PDB entry 9AWJ | electron microscopy, 2.45 A resolution | chains A and E of the 5 polymer chains in the assembly

== Chain A ==
Name: Acetylcholine receptor subunit alpha
Organism: Bos taurus
UniProt: P02709 (ACHA_BOVIN); numbering as in UniProt (aligned over 21-457)
Sequence (437 residues; numbered 21 to 457; the number before each row is that of its first residue):
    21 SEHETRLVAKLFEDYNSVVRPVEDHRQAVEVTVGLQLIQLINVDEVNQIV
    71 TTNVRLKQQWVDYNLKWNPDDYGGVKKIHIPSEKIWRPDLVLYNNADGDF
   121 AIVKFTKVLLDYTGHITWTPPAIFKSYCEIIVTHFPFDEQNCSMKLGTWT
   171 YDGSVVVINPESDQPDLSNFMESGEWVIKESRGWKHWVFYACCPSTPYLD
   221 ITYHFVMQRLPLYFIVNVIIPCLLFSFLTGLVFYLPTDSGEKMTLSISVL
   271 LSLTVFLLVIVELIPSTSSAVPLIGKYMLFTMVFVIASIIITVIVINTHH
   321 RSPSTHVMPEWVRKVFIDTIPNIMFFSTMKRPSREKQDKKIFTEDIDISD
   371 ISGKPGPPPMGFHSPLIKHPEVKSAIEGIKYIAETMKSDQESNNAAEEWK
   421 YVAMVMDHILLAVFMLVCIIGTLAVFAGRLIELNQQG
Disordered / not traced: 350-386, 457
Disulfide bonds: C148-C162
Covalent attachments: glycan linked to N161
Small-molecule neighbours: acetylcholine (ACH): Y113, W169, T170, Y210, C212, C213, Y218
Swiss-Prot annotation at these positions:
  - glycosylation: N161 (N-linked (GlcNAc...) asparagine)

== Chain E ==
Name: Acetylcholine receptor subunit beta
Organism: Bos taurus
UniProt: P04758 (ACHB_BOVIN); residue numbers follow UniProt; this construct covers 25-505
Sequence (481 residues; numbered 25 to 505; the number before each row is that of its first residue):
    25 SEAEGRLREKLFSGYDSTVRPAREVGDRVWVSIGLTLAQLISLNEKDEEM
    75 STKVYLDLEWTDYRLSWDPEEHEGIDSLRISAESVWLPDVVLLNNNDGNF
   125 DVALDINVVVSSDGSMRWQPPGIYRSSCSIQVTYFPFDWQNCTMVFSSYS
   175 YDSSEVSLQTGLSPEGQERQEVYIHEGTFIENGQWEIIHKPSRLIQPSVD
   225 PRGGGEGRREEVTFYLIIRRKPLFYLVNVIAPCILITLLAIFVFYLPPDA
   275 GEKMGLSIFALLTLTVFLLLLADKVPETSLSVPIIIKYLMFTMVLVTFSV
   325 ILSVVVLNLHHRSPHTHQMPLWVRQIFIHKLPLYLGLKRPKPERDQMQEP
   375 PSIAPRDSPGSGWGRGTDEYFIRKPPNDFLFPKPNRFQPELSAPDLRRFI
   425 DGPNRAVGLPPELREVVSSISYIARQLQEQEDHDVLKEDWQFVAMVVDRL
   475 FLWTFIIFTSVGTLVIFLDATYHLPPADPFP
Disordered / not traced: 224-230, 368-433
Disulfide bonds: C152-C166
Covalent attachments: N-acetylglucosamine (NAG) linked to N165
Swiss-Prot annotation at these positions:
  - modified residue: Y394 (Phosphotyrosine)
  - glycosylation: N165 (N-linked (GlcNAc...) asparagine)

== Interface between chain A and chain E ==
Pairs across the interface - 103 pairs, chain A then chain E:
  S21(A) with V43(E); R44(E), hydrogen bond (backbone-backbone); A46(E), hydrogen bond (side chain-backbone); Y87(E), hydrogen bond (backbone-side chain)
  E22(A) with Y87(E), hydrogen bond
  E24(A) with V43(E)
  T25(A) with V43(E)
  V28(A) with D40(E)
  Q59(A) with N120(E), hydrogen bond; S151(E), hydrogen bond
  I61(A) with N120(E)
  R75(A) with F124(E); Y173(E)
  G93(A) with V49(E)
  G94(A) with V49(E)
  V95(A) with V49(E), hydrophobic
  H99(A) with T42(E); S174(E); Y175(E); E179(E), salt bridge
  P101(A) with T42(E)
  K124(A) with G122(E)
  T126(A) with Y173(E)
  K127(A) with T42(E); S174(E); Y175(E)
  T139(A) with Y173(E), hydrogen bond (backbone-side chain)
  P140(A) with Y173(E)
  P141(A) with F124(E), hydrophobic; Y173(E)
  I143(A) with G122(E)
  G194(A) with T302(E); S303(E), hydrogen bond (backbone-backbone)
  E195(A) with E301(E)
  L230(A) with S303(E), hydrogen bond (backbone-side chain)
  L232(A) with S303(E); S305(E); V306(E), hydrophobic
  Y233(A) with P300(E); E301(E), hydrogen bond; T302(E); S303(E), hydrogen bond (backbone-side chain)
  V236(A) with I310(E), hydrophobic; M314(E)
  I240(A) with M314(E), hydrophobic
  P241(A) with L292(E), hydrophobic
  L244(A) with T321(E)
  F245(A) with L285(E), hydrophobic; T289(E)
  F247(A) with I325(E), hydrophobic
  L248(A) with I282(E), hydrophobic; L285(E), hydrophobic; T321(E); V324(E), hydrophobic
  L251(A) with I325(E), hydrophobic; V328(E)
  Y254(A) with V328(E), hydrophobic; N332(E), hydrogen bond (backbone-side chain); R336(E), hydrogen bond
  L255(A) with M278(E), hydrophobic; V328(E), hydrophobic; L331(E), hydrophobic
  P256(A) with L331(E); N332(E); H335(E)
  D258(A) with H335(E)
  E261(A) with G275(E); E276(E), hydrogen bond (side chain-backbone); K277(E); M278(E), hydrogen bond (side chain-backbone); G279(E)
  T264(A) with F283(E)
  L265(A) with I282(E), hydrophobic
  S268(A) with I282(E); F283(E)
  S272(A) with L286(E)
  F276(A) with L293(E), hydrophobic
  F345(A) with T340(E); H341(E); Q342(E); P344(E)
  F346(A) with T340(E)
  S347(A) with H339(E), hydrogen bond (side chain-backbone); T340(E), hydrogen bond (backbone-backbone); Q342(E)
  M349(A) with H339(E)
  K393(A) with E436(E), salt bridge
  I396(A) with E436(E); V440(E), hydrophobic
  I399(A) with V440(E), hydrophobic
  K400(A) with E439(E), hydrogen bond (side chain-backbone); V440(E)
  I402(A) with I447(E), hydrophobic
  A403(A) with S443(E); Y446(E)
  M406(A) with Y446(E); Q450(E)
  K407(A) with Y446(E), hydrogen bond (backbone-side chain)
  Q410(A) with Q450(E), hydrogen bond
  E417(A) with H339(E), salt bridge
  Y421(A) with T340(E)
  M424(A) with T340(E); H341(E), hydrogen bond
Interface residues without a listed pair, chain A (65 interface residues in all): N189, M191, N237, S259, V275, V279
Interface residues without a listed pair, chain E (70 interface residues in all): G38, P45, R88, L117, N118, D121, R232, A296, V299, L304, M317, V318, V329, S337, W464

== Overview ==
65 residues of chain A and 70 residues of chain E are in contact; the contacts include 21 hydrogen bonds and 3
salt bridges. Among the polar pairs are H99(A)-E179(E), K393(A)-E436(E) and E417(A)-H339(E). Ligands of chain
A: acetylcholine. Covalently linked N-acetylglucosamine: at N165(E).
Here chain A is Acetylcholine receptor subunit alpha and chain E is Acetylcholine receptor subunit beta, both
from Bos taurus. Entry 9AWJ (Bovine adult muscle nAChR bound to ACh) was determined by electron microscopy
together with 9AVU, 9AVV and 9AWK from the same study.
